4E3G - chain A; structure by X-ray diffraction, 1.55 A resolution.

Chain A:
Molecule: Carbonic anhydrase 2
Organism: Homo sapiens
Notes: EC 4.2.1.1
UniProtKB: P00918 (CAH2_HUMAN); the author numbering skips numbers that UniProt does not, so the offset changes along the chain: 1-125 = UniProt 1-125; 127-261 = UniProt 126-260
Amino-acid sequence (260 residues; each row starts with the number of its first residue; note: 1 number in that range is skipped by the numbering (no residue carries it; nothing is unmodelled there)):
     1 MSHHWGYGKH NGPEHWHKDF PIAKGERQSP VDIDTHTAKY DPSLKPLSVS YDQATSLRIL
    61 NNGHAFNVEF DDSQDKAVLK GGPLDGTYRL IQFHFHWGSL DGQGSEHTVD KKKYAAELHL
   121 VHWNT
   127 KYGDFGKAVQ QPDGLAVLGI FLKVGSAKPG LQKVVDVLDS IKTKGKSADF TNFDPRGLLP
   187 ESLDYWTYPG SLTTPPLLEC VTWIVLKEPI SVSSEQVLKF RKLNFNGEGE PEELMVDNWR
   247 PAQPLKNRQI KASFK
Disordered / not traced: 1-3
Ion coordination: Zn2+: His-94, His-96, His-119; mercuribenzoic acid Hg near Cys-206 (its only coordinating residue here)
Small-molecule neighbours:
  - mercuribenzoic acid (MBO): Val-135, Gln-136, Gln-137, Pro-138, Glu-205, Cys-206
  - P-hydroxybenzoic acid (PHB): Gln-92, His-94, Val-121, Phe-131, Leu-198, Thr-199, Thr-200, Pro-201, Pro-202
From the paper describing this entry:
  - binding site for P-hydroxybenzoic acid: Thr-200

Summary:
Ligands of chain A: mercuribenzoic acid and P-hydroxybenzoic acid. His-94, His-96 and His-119 form the Zn2+
site. The paper reports a binding site for P-hydroxybenzoic acid at Thr-200.
Chain A is Carbonic anhydrase 2 (Homo sapiens); the structure, Nucleophile recognition as an alternative
inhibition mode for benzoic acid based carbonic anhydrase inhibitors, was determined by X-ray diffraction
(same publication as 4E3D, 4E3F, 4E3H, 4E49 and 4E4A).
